4GKJ - chains A and K of the 23 polymer chains in the assembly; structure by X-ray diffraction, 3.30 A resolution.

Chain A:
Molecule: 16S rRNA
Organism: Thermus thermophilus
Sequence (1513 nucleotides; row label = number of the first residue in the row; note: 4 numbers in that range are skipped by the numbering (no residue carries them; nothing is unmodelled there)):
     5 UGGAGAGUUU GAUCCUGGCU CAGGGUGAAC GCUGGCGGCG UGCCUAAGAC AUGCAAGUCG
    65 UGCGGGCCGC GGGGUUUUAC UCCGUGGUCA GCGGCGGACG GGUGAGUAAC GCGUGGGUGA
   125 CCUACCCGGA AGAGGGGGAC AACCCGGGGA AACUCGGGCU AAUCCCCCAU GUGGACCCGC
   185 CCCUUGGGGU GUGUCCAAAG GGCUUUGCCC GCUUCCGGAU GGGCCCGCGU CCCAUCAGCU
   245 AGUUGGUGGG GUAAUGGCCC ACCAAGGCGA CGACGGGUAG CCGGUCUGAG AGGAUGGCCG
   305 GCCACAGGGG CACUGAGACA CGGGCCCCAC UCCUACGGGA GGCAGCAGUU AGGAAUCUUC
   365 CGCAAUGGGC GCAAGCCUGA CGGAGCGACG CCGCUUGGAG GAAGAAGCCC UUCGGGGUGU
   425 AAACUCCUGA ACCCGGGACG AAACCCCCGA CGAGGGGACU GACGGUACCG GGGUAAUAGC
   485 GCCGGCCAAC UCCGUGCCAG CAGCCGCGGU AAUACGGAGG GCGCGAGCGU UACCCGGAUU
   545 CACUGGGCGU AAAGGGCGUG UAGGCGGCCU GGGGCGUCCC AUGUGAAAGA CCACGGCUCA
   605 ACCGUGGGGG AGCGUGGGAU ACGCUCAGGC UAGACGGUGG GAGAGGGUGG UGGAAUUCCC
   665 GGAGUAGCGG UGAAAUGCGC AGAUACCGGG AGGAACGCCG AUGGCGAAGG CAGCCACCUG
   725 GUCCACCCGU GACGCUGAGG CGCGAAAGCG UGGGGAGCAA ACCGGAUUAG AUACCCGGGU
   785 AGUCCACGCC CUAAACGAUG CGCGCUAGGU CUCUGGGUCU CCUGGGGGCC GAAGCUAACG
   845 CGUUAAGCGC GCCGCCUGGG GAGUACGGCC GCAAGGCUGA AACUCAAAGG AAUUGACGGG
   905 GGCCCGCACA AGCGGUGGAG CAUGUGGUUU AAUUCGAAGC AACGCGAAGA ACCUUACCAG
   965 GCCUUGACAU GCUAGGGAAC CCGGGUGAAA GCCUGGGGUG CCCCGCGAGG GGAGCCCUAG
  1025 CACAGGUGCU GCAUGGCCGU CGUCAGCUCG UGCCGUGAGG UGUUGGGUUA AGUCCCGCAA
  1085 CGAGCGCAAC CCCCGCCGUU AGUUGCCAGC GGUUCGGCCG GGCACUCUAA CGGGACUGCC
  1145 CGCGAAAGCG GGAGGAAGGA GGGGACGACG UCUGGUCAGC AUGGCCCUUA CGGCCUGGGC
  1205 GACACACGUG CUACAAUGCC CACUACAAAG CGAUGCCACC CGGCAACGGG GAGCUAAUCG
  1265 CAAAAAGGUG GGCCCAGUUC GGAUUGGGGU CUGCAACCCG ACCCCAUGAA GCCGGAAUCG
  1325 CUAGUAAUCG CGGAUCAGCC AUGCCGCGGU GAAUACGUUC CCGGGCCUUG UACACACCGC
  1385 CCGUCACGCC AUGGGAGCGG GCUCUACCCG AAGUCGCCGG GAGCCUACGG GCAGGCGCCG
  1445 AGGGUAGGGC CCGUGACUGG GGCGAAGUCG UAACAAGGUA GCUGUACCGG AAGGUGCGGC
  1505 UGGAUCA
  1516 CUUUCU
Differences from the reference sequence: insertion (1005, 1013, 1225-1226); conflict U1517 (C1508 in 48256), U1519 (C1510 in 48256)
Ion coordination: Mg2+ site 1 near U12 (its only coordinating residue here); Mg2+ site 2 near G21 (its only coordinating residue here); Mg2+ site 3 near C48 (its only coordinating residue here); Mg2+ site 4 near A53 (its only coordinating residue here); Mg2+ site 5: A109, G110, G284; Mg2+ site 6 near G115 (its only coordinating residue here); Mg2+ site 7 near G133 (its only coordinating residue here); Mg2+ site 8 near G152 (its only coordinating residue here); Mg2+ site 9 near A201 (its only coordinating residue here); Mg2+ site 10 near G246 (its only coordinating residue here); Mg2+ site 11 near G252 (its only coordinating residue here); Mg2+ site 12: G255, U256; 54 more Mg2+ sites not listed
Residues lining bound ligands: paromomycin (PAR): G1387, U1388, C1389, A1390, C1391, C1467, G1468, A1469, A1470, G1471, U1472, C1473

Chain K:
Protein: 30S ribosomal protein S11
Organism: Thermus thermophilus
UniProt: P80376 (RS11_THET8); residues 11-129 here = UniProt positions 11-129
Sequence (119 residues; row label = number of the first residue in the row):
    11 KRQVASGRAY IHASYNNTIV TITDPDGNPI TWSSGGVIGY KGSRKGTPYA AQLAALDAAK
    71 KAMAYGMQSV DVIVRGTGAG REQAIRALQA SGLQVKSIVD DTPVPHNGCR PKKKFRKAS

Interface between chain A and chain K:
Contacting residue pairs - 85 pairs, chain A then chain K:
  G657(A) / His-116(K)  base contact
  A658(A) / Val-114(K)  hydrogen bond to the sugar
  A658(A) / Pro-115(K)  base contact
  A658(A) / His-116(K)  hydrogen bond to the base
  A658(A) / Gly-118(K)  base contact
  A659(A) / Pro-113(K)  sugar contact
  A659(A) / Pro-115(K)  sugar contact
  A659(A) / Cys-119(K)  base contact
  U660(A) / Cys-119(K)  hydrogen bond to the base
  G666(A) / Asn-38(K)  hydrogen bond to the base
  G666(A) / Pro-39(K)  base contact
  A667(A) / Asn-38(K)  sugar contact
  A667(A) / Pro-39(K)  hydrogen bond to the sugar
  G668(A) / Pro-39(K)  sugar contact
  G668(A) / Ile-40(K)  sugar contact
  G668(A) / Trp-42(K)  sugar contact
  U669(A) / Trp-42(K)  hydrogen bond to the sugar
  A670(A) / Trp-42(K)  sugar contact
  A670(A) / Val-47(K)  sugar contact
  A670(A) / Lys-71(K)  salt bridge to the phosphate
  G671(A) / Trp-42(K)  sugar contact
  G671(A) / Ser-44(K)  hydrogen bond to the phosphate
  G671(A) / Gly-46(K)  sugar contact
  G671(A) / Val-47(K)  sugar contact
  C672(A) / Asn-27(K)  hydrogen bond to the phosphate
  C672(A) / Ser-44(K)  hydrogen bond to the phosphate
  C672(A) / Gly-45(K)  phosphate contact
  C672(A) / Gly-46(K)  hydrogen bond to the phosphate
  C672(A) / Lys-55(K)  salt bridge to the phosphate
  G673(A) / Asn-27(K)  hydrogen bond to the phosphate
  G673(A) / Lys-51(K)  base contact
  G673(A) / Lys-55(K)  hydrogen bond to the base
  G674(A) / Asn-26(K)  hydrogen bond to the phosphate
  G674(A) / Lys-51(K)  base contact
  G674(A) / Gly-52(K)  base contact
  G674(A) / Lys-55(K)  base contact
  G674(A) / Lys-124(K)  phosphate contact
  U675(A) / Asn-26(K)  hydrogen bond to the phosphate
  U675(A) / Gly-52(K)  base contact
  U675(A) / Ser-53(K)  hydrogen bond to the base
  U675(A) / Lys-124(K)  salt bridge to the phosphate
  A677(A) / Ser-53(K)  hydrogen bond to the phosphate
  A678(A) / Gly-52(K)  phosphate contact
  A678(A) / Ser-53(K)  hydrogen bond to the phosphate
  A687(A) / Trp-42(K)  base contact
  U688(A) / Trp-42(K)  base contact
  A689(A) / His-22(K)  phosphate contact
  A689(A) / Ile-29(K)  sugar contact
  A689(A) / Thr-31(K)  hydrogen bond to the sugar
  A689(A) / Pro-39(K)  base contact
  C690(A) / Tyr-20(K)  phosphate contact
  C690(A) / His-22(K)  salt bridge to the phosphate
  C690(A) / Thr-31(K)  sugar contact
  C690(A) / Thr-33(K)  sugar contact
  C690(A) / Gly-37(K)  hydrogen bond to the sugar
  C690(A) / Pro-39(K)  base contact
  C690(A) / Arg-85(K)  salt bridge to the phosphate
  C691(A) / Tyr-20(K)  sugar contact
  C691(A) / Asp-36(K)  hydrogen bond to the sugar
  C691(A) / Gly-37(K)  sugar contact
  C691(A) / Arg-85(K)  salt bridge to the phosphate
  G697(A) / Cys-119(K)  base contact
  A698(A) / Gly-118(K)  base contact
  A699(A) / Asn-117(K)  hydrogen bond to the sugar
  A699(A) / Gly-118(K)  sugar contact
  C700(A) / His-116(K)  sugar contact
  C700(A) / Asn-117(K)  sugar contact
  G701(A) / His-116(K)  stacking on the base
  G701(A) / Asn-117(K)  sugar contact
  A760(A) / Cys-119(K)  base contact
  G761(A) / Cys-119(K)  sugar contact
  G761(A) / Arg-120(K)  hydrogen bond to the sugar
  C762(A) / Arg-120(K)  sugar contact
  C762(A) / Pro-121(K)  sugar contact
  C762(A) / Lys-122(K)  salt bridge to the phosphate
  C762(A) / Lys-123(K)  phosphate contact
  A763(A) / Lys-123(K)  hydrogen bond to the phosphate
  C779(A) / Lys-123(K)  salt bridge to the phosphate
  C780(A) / Lys-124(K)  salt bridge to the phosphate
  G781(A) / Lys-122(K)  phosphate contact
  G781(A) / Lys-124(K)  salt bridge to the phosphate
  G1500(A) / Lys-123(K)  salt bridge to the phosphate
  C1501(A) / Arg-120(K)  salt bridge to the phosphate
  G1502(A) / Arg-120(K)  salt bridge to the phosphate
  G1502(A) / Arg-126(K)  salt bridge to the phosphate
Other interface residues (no listed pair), chain A (37 interface residues in all): G782
Other interface residues (no listed pair), chain K (38 interface residues in all): Arg-12, Ser-24

Overview:
37 residues of chain A and 38 residues of chain K are in contact; the contacts include 23 hydrogen bonds, 14
salt bridges and 1 aromatic stacking contact. Polar contacts include A658(A)/His-116(K), U660(A)/Cys-119(K)
and G666(A)/Asn-38(K). Ligands of chain A: paromomycin.
Here chain A is 16S rRNA and chain K is 30S ribosomal protein S11, both from Thermus thermophilus. Entry 4GKJ
(Structure of the Thermus thermophilus 30S ribosomal subunit complexed with a human mitochondrial anticodon
stem loop ...) was determined by X-ray diffraction, deposited together with 4GKK.
